7ABA - chain A; structure by X-ray diffraction, 1.85 A resolution.

== Chain A ==
Name: SalCYP
From: Salinispora tropica
Amino-acid sequence (400 residues; each row starts with the number of its first residue):
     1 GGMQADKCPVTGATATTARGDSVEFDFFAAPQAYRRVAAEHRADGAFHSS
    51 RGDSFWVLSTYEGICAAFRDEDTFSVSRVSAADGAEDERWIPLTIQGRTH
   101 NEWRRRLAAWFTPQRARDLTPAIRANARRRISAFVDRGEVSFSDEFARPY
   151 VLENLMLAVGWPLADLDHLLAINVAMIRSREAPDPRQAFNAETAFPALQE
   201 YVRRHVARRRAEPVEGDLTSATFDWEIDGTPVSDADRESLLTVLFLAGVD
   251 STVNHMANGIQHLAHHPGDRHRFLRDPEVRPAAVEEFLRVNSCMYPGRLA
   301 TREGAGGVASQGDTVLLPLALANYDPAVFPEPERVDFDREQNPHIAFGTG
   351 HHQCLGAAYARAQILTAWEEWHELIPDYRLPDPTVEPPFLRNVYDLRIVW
Unresolved in the structure: 79-87
Metal / ion sites: heme c Fe site 1: G1 (shared with 1 residue of chain B); heme c Fe site 2: C354 (shared with 1 residue of chain B)
Ligand contacts: heme c (HEC): F68, P92, L93, H100, R104, F111, L155, V243, L244, A247, G248, S251, T252, H255, L288, M294, P296, R298, L319, A346, F347, G348, H351, H352, Q353, C354, L355, G356, Y359, A360, Q363, I364

== Overview ==
Ligands of chain A: heme c.
Chain A is SalCYP (Salinispora tropica); the structure, The structure of the Bottromycin biosynthetic protein
SalCYP, was determined by X-ray diffraction (same publication as 7ABB).
